7TC4 - chains B and D of the 4 polymer chains in the assembly; structure by X-ray diffraction, 1.94 A resolution.

Chain B:
Molecule: 3C-like proteinase
From: Severe acute respiratory syndrome coronavirus 2
Notes: EC 3.4.22.69
UniProt: P0DTD1 (R1AB_SARS2); residues 1-306 here correspond to UniProt positions 3264-3569 (UniProt number = residue number + 3263)
Chain sequence (306 residues; numbered 1 to 306; the number before each row is that of its first residue):
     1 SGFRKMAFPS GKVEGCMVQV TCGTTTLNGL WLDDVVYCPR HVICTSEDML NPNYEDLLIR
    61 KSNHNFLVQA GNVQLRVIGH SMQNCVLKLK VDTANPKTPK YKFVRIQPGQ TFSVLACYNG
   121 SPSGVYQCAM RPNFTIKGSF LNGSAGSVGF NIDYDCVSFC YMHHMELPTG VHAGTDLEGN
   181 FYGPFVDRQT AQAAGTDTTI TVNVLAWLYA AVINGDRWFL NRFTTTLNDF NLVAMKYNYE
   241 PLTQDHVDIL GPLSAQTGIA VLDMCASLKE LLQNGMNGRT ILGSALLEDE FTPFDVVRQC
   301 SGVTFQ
Not modelled in the structure: 306
Sequence notes: engineered mutation Ala-145 (Cys3408 in P0DTD1)
Swiss-Prot annotation at these positions:
  - active site: His-41 (For 3CL-PRO activity)
  - site: Gln-306 (Cleavage)
  - cross-link (Glycyl lysine isopeptide (Lys-Gly)): Lys-5 (interchain with G-Cter in ubiquitin), Lys-90 (interchain with G-Cter in ubiquitin)
What the authors report for this chain:
  - binding site for Nonstructural protein 15/16: His-163

Chain D:
Molecule: Nonstructural protein 15/16
Chain sequence (9 residues; numbered 192 to 200; the number before each row is that of its first residue):
   192 FYPKLQSSQ

How chain B and chain D interact:
Contacting residue pairs (46; chain B residue first):
  Thr-24(B) / Ser-199(D)
  Thr-24(B) / Gln-200(D)  hydrogen bond
  Thr-25(B) / Ser-198(D)
  Thr-25(B) / Ser-199(D)
  Thr-25(B) / Gln-200(D)  hydrogen bond
  Thr-26(B) / Ser-198(D)
  Thr-26(B) / Ser-199(D)  hydrogen bond (backbone-backbone)
  His-41(B) / Leu-196(D)
  His-41(B) / Gln-197(D)
  His-41(B) / Ser-198(D)
  Ser-46(B) / Gln-200(D)  hydrogen bond
  Met-49(B) / Lys-195(D)
  Met-49(B) / Leu-196(D)  hydrophobic
  Phe-140(B) / Gln-197(D)  hydrogen bond (backbone-side chain)
  Leu-141(B) / Gln-197(D)
  Asn-142(B) / Lys-195(D)
  Asn-142(B) / Gln-197(D)
  Asn-142(B) / Ser-198(D)
  Asn-142(B) / Ser-199(D)  hydrogen bond (backbone-side chain)
  Gly-143(B) / Gln-197(D)  hydrogen bond (backbone-backbone)
  Gly-143(B) / Ser-198(D)  hydrogen bond (backbone-backbone)
  Gly-143(B) / Ser-199(D)  hydrogen bond (backbone-side chain)
  Ser-144(B) / Gln-197(D)  hydrogen bond (backbone-backbone)
  Ala-145(B) / Gln-197(D)  hydrogen bond (backbone-backbone)
  His-163(B) / Gln-197(D)  hydrogen bond
  His-164(B) / Leu-196(D)
  His-164(B) / Gln-197(D)  hydrogen bond (backbone-backbone)
  Met-165(B) / Pro-194(D)  hydrophobic
  Met-165(B) / Lys-195(D)
  Met-165(B) / Leu-196(D)  hydrophobic
  Met-165(B) / Gln-197(D)
  Glu-166(B) / Pro-194(D)
  Glu-166(B) / Lys-195(D)  hydrogen bond (backbone-backbone)
  Glu-166(B) / Gln-197(D)  hydrogen bond
  Pro-168(B) / Phe-192(D)
  His-172(B) / Gln-197(D)
  Asp-187(B) / Leu-196(D)
  Arg-188(B) / Leu-196(D)
  Gln-189(B) / Tyr-193(D)
  Gln-189(B) / Pro-194(D)
  Gln-189(B) / Lys-195(D)  hydrogen bond
  Gln-189(B) / Leu-196(D)  hydrogen bond (side chain-backbone)
  Thr-190(B) / Tyr-193(D)
  Thr-190(B) / Pro-194(D)
  Ala-191(B) / Tyr-193(D)
  Gln-192(B) / Pro-194(D)
Also at the interface, not in a pair above, chain B (27 interface residues in all): Leu-27, Tyr-54, Leu-167

Overview:
Chain B and chain D form an interface of 27 and 9 residues respectively; the contacts include 17 hydrogen
bonds. Among the polar pairs are Thr-24(B)/Gln-200(D), Thr-25(B)/Gln-200(D) and Ser-46(B)/Gln-200(D). Curated
annotation (UniProt) lists active-site residue His-41(B) on chain B. The paper reports a binding site for
Nonstructural protein 15/16 at His-163(B).
Here chain B is 3C-like proteinase (Severe acute respiratory syndrome coronavirus 2) and chain D is
Nonstructural protein 15/16. Entry 7TC4 (Co-crystal structure of SARS-CoV-2 Mpro C145A with substrate peptide
15/16) was determined by X-ray diffraction together with 7MB4, 7MB5, 7MB6, 7MB7, 7MB8, 7MB9 and 8 further
entries from the same study.
